7AR8 - chains G and Q of the 47 polymer chains in the assembly; structure by electron microscopy, 3.53 A resolution.

[Chain G]
Name: NADH dehydrogenase [ubiquinone] iron-sulfur protein 1, mitochondrial
Source organism: Arabidopsis thaliana
Notes: EC 7.1.1.2
UniProtKB: Q9FGI6 (NDUS1_ARATH); residue numbers follow UniProt; this construct covers 1-748
Amino-acid sequence (748 residues; numbered 1 to 748; the number before each row is that of its first residue):
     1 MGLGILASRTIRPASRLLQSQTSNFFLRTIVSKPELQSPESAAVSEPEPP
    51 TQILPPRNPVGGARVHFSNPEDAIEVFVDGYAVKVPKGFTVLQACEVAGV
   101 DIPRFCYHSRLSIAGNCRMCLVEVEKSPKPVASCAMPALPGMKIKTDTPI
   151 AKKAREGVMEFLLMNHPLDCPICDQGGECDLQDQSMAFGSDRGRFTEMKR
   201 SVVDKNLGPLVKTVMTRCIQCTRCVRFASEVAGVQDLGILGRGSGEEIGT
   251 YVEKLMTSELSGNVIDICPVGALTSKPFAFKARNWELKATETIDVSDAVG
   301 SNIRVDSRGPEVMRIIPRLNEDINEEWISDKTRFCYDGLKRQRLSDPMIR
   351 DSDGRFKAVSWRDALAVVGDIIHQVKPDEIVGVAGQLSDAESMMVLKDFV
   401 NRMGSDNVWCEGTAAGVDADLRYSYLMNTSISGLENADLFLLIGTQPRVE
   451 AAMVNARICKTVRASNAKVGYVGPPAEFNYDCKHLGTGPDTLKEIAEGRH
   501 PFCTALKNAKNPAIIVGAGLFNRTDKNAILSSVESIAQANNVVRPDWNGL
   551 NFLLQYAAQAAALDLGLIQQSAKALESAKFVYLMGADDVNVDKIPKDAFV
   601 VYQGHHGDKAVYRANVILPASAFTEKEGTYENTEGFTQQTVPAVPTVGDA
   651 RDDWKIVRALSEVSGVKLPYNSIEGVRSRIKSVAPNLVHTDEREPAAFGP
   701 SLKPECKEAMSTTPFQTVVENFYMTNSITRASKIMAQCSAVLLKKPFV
Not modelled in the structure: 1-56, 745-748
Ion coordination: 2Fe-2S cluster Fe: C106, N116, C117, C120, C134; 4Fe-4S cluster Fe site 1: H166, C170, C173, C179; 4Fe-4S cluster Fe site 2: C218, C221, C224, C268
Small-molecule neighbours:
  - 2Fe-2S cluster (FES): R104, F105, C106, Y107, A114, G115, N116, C117, R118, M119, C120, A132, C134
  - 4Fe-4S cluster (SF4), molecule 1: H166, P167, D169, C170, C173, Q175, G176, C179, L181, Q182, R217, V270, G271
  - 4Fe-4S cluster (SF4), molecule 2: M215, C218, I219, Q220, C221, T222, R223, C224, I248, C268, P269, V270, A272, L273

[Chain Q]
Name: NADH dehydrogenase [ubiquinone] iron-sulfur protein 4, mitochondrial
Source organism: Arabidopsis thaliana
UniProtKB: Q9FJW4 (NDUS4_ARATH); numbering as in UniProt (aligned over 1-154)
Amino-acid sequence (154 residues; numbered 1 to 154; the number before each row is that of its first residue):
     1 MALCATTQRTIRIAATLRRVARPFATDAVVESDYKRGEIGKVSGIPEEHL
    51 SRKVIIYSPARTATQSGSGKLGKWKINFVSTLKWENPLMGWTSTGDPYAN
   101 VGDSALAFDSEEAAKSFAERHGWDYKVKKPNTPLLKVKSYSDNFKWKGNP
   151 QPEN
Not modelled in the structure: 1-34, 154

[How chain G and chain Q interact]
Pairs across the interface (66; chain G residue first):
  G61(G) - L71(Q)
  G62(G) - T132(Q)
  A63(G) - P133(Q)
  A63(G) - L135(Q)  hydrophobic
  R64(G) - T132(Q)  hydrogen bond
  R64(G) - P133(Q)  hydrogen bond (backbone-backbone)
  R64(G) - L134(Q)
  R64(G) - L135(Q)  hydrogen bond (backbone-backbone)
  H66(G) - L134(Q)
  H66(G) - L135(Q)
  K87(G) - V137(Q)
  G88(G) - V137(Q)
  F89(G) - L135(Q)
  F89(G) - K136(Q)
  F89(G) - V137(Q)
  T90(G) - K138(Q)
  Q93(G) - L135(Q)
  Q93(G) - K136(Q)
  E96(G) - L135(Q)
  V97(G) - L135(Q)  hydrophobic
  R104(G) - S66(Q)
  Y107(G) - K138(Q)  hydrogen bond
  H108(G) - K138(Q)  hydrogen bond (backbone-side chain)
  S109(G) - K138(Q)  hydrogen bond (backbone-side chain)
  L111(G) - K138(Q)
  S112(G) - N143(Q)  hydrogen bond
  I113(G) - K138(Q)
  I113(G) - Y140(Q)
  I113(G) - N143(Q)
  A135(G) - Y140(Q)
  Q175(G) - T64(Q)
  E178(G) - T64(Q)  hydrogen bond
  E178(G) - Q65(Q)
  D180(G) - Q65(Q)
  D183(G) - Q65(Q)  hydrogen bond
  D266(G) - A63(Q)
  D266(G) - T64(Q)
  E291(G) - Y57(Q)
  E291(G) - S58(Q)
  E291(G) - P59(Q)
  E291(G) - A60(Q)  hydrogen bond (side chain-backbone)
  N302(G) - N131(Q)
  R304(G) - T62(Q)  hydrogen bond
  G309(G) - K83(Q)  hydrogen bond (backbone-side chain)
  G309(G) - T92(Q)
  P310(G) - K83(Q)
  P310(G) - E85(Q)
  P310(G) - T92(Q)
  R314(G) - T64(Q)
  I316(G) - A63(Q)  hydrophobic
  P317(G) - A63(Q)
  R318(G) - A60(Q)
  R318(G) - N131(Q)
  L319(G) - N131(Q)  hydrogen bond (backbone-side chain)
  L319(G) - P133(Q)
  N320(G) - N131(Q)
  E321(G) - L134(Q)
  E326(G) - R61(Q)  salt bridge
  E627(G) - K126(Q)  salt bridge
  Q639(G) - K126(Q)  hydrogen bond
  P642(G) - V79(Q)  hydrophobic
  P642(G) - T81(Q)  hydrogen bond (backbone-side chain)
  V644(G) - T81(Q)  hydrogen bond (backbone-side chain)
  P645(G) - T81(Q)
  P645(G) - K83(Q)
  D691(G) - K129(Q)
Also at the interface, not in a pair above, chain G (52 interface residues in all): V65, D101, C179, K288, A289, E311, V641, A643
Also at the interface, not in a pair above, chain Q (34 interface residues in all): I55, S68, L82, D103, K128, S139

[Summary]
52 residues of chain G and 34 residues of chain Q are in contact; the contacts include 16 hydrogen bonds and 2
salt bridges. Polar contacts include E326(G)-R61(Q), E627(G)-K126(Q) and R64(G)-T132(Q). Bound to chain G:
2Fe-2S cluster and 4Fe-4S cluster.
Chain G is NADH dehydrogenase [ubiquinone] iron-sulfur protein 1, mitochondrial and chain Q is NADH
dehydrogenase [ubiquinone] iron-sulfur protein 4, mitochondrial, both from Arabidopsis thaliana; the
structure, Cryo-EM structure of Arabidopsis thaliana complex-I (closed conformation), was determined by
electron microscopy together with 7AQQ, 7AQR, 7AQW, 7AR7, 7AR9, 7ARB, 7ARC and 7ARD from the same study.
